Entry 1SHR (X-ray diffraction, 1.88 A resolution); this record covers chains A and B of the 4 polymer chains in the assembly.

Chain A:
Molecule: Hemoglobin alpha chain
Organism: Homo sapiens
Reference sequence: P69905 (HBA_HUMAN); numbering as in UniProt (aligned over 1-141)
Amino-acid sequence (141 residues; numbered 1 to 141; the number before each row is that of its first residue):
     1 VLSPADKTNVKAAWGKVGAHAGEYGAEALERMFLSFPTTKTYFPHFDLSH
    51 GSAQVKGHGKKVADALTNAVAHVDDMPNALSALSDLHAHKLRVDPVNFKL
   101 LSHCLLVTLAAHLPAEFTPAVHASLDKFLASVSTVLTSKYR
Bound ions: Fe ion near Met76 (its only coordinating residue here); heme Fe: His87 (together with cyanide ion)
Residues lining bound ligands:
  - cyanide ion (CYN): Leu29, Phe43, His58, Val62, Leu101
  - heme (HEM): Met32, Thr39, Tyr42, Phe43, Phe46, His58, Lys61, Val62, Ala65, Leu66, Leu83, Leu86, His87, Leu91, Val93, Asn97, Phe98, Leu101, Val132, Leu136

Chain B:
Molecule: Hemoglobin delta chain
Organism: Homo sapiens
Reference sequence: P02042 (HBD_HUMAN); residues 1-146 here = UniProt positions 1-146
Amino-acid sequence (146 residues; row label = number of the first residue in the row):
     1 VHLTPEEKTAVNALWGKVNVDAVGGEALGRLLVVYPWTQRFFESFGDLSS
    51 PDAVMGNPKVKAHGKKVLGAFSDGLAHLDNLKGTFSQLSELHCDKLHVDP
   101 ENFRLLGNVLVCVLARNFGKEFTPQMQAAYQKVVAGVANALAHKYH
Bound ions: heme Fe: His92 (together with cyanide ion); Fe ion: His143, His146 (together with cyanide ion) (shared with 1 residue of chain D)
Residues lining bound ligands:
  - cyanide ion (CYN): Leu28, Phe42, His63, Val67
  - heme (HEM): Leu31, Thr38, Phe41, Phe42, His63, Lys66, Val67, Ala70, Phe71, Phe85, Leu88, Leu91, His92, Leu96, Val98, Asn102, Phe103, Leu106, Val137, Leu141

Interface between chain A and chain B:
Residue-residue contacts - 37 pairs, chain A then chain B:
  Glu30(A) - Pro124(B)
  Arg31(A) - Phe122(B)  hydrogen bond (side chain-backbone)
  Arg31(A) - Thr123(B)  hydrogen bond (side chain-backbone)
  Arg31(A) - Pro124(B)
  Arg31(A) - Gln127(B)  hydrogen bond
  Leu34(A) - Pro124(B)
  Leu34(A) - Gln125(B)
  Ser35(A) - Gln127(B)
  Ser35(A) - Ala128(B)  hydrogen bond (side chain-backbone)
  Ser35(A) - Gln131(B)
  Phe36(A) - Gln131(B)
  His103(A) - Asn108(B)
  His103(A) - Val111(B)
  His103(A) - Gln127(B)
  His103(A) - Gln131(B)  hydrogen bond
  Cys104(A) - Gln127(B)
  Val107(A) - Val111(B)  hydrophobic
  Val107(A) - Cys112(B)  hydrophobic
  Val107(A) - Ala115(B)  hydrophobic
  Val107(A) - Gln127(B)
  Ala110(A) - Cys112(B)
  Ala110(A) - Arg116(B)
  Ala111(A) - Ala115(B)
  Ala111(A) - Gly119(B)
  Pro114(A) - Arg116(B)  hydrogen bond (backbone-side chain)
  Phe117(A) - Arg30(B)  hydrogen bond (backbone-side chain)
  Phe117(A) - Arg116(B)
  Thr118(A) - Arg30(B)  hydrogen bond (backbone-side chain)
  Pro119(A) - Arg30(B)
  Pro119(A) - Val33(B)
  Pro119(A) - Met55(B)  hydrophobic
  His122(A) - Arg30(B)  hydrogen bond
  His122(A) - Val34(B)
  Ala123(A) - Val33(B)
  Ala123(A) - Val34(B)
  Asp126(A) - Val34(B)
  Asp126(A) - Tyr35(B)
Also at the interface, not in a pair above, chain A (20 interface residues in all): Lys99, Leu106, Ala120
Also at the interface, not in a pair above, chain B (20 interface residues in all): Pro51, Arg104

Summary:
The chain A/chain B interface involves 20 residues from each chain; the contacts include 9 hydrogen bonds.
Polar pairs include Arg31(A)-Phe122(B), Arg31(A)-Thr123(B) and Arg31(A)-Gln127(B). Ligands of chain A: cyanide
ion and heme. Chain B binds cyanide ion and heme.
Here chain A is Hemoglobin alpha chain and chain B is Hemoglobin delta chain, both from Homo sapiens. Entry
1SHR (Crystal structure of ferrocyanide bound human hemoglobin A2 at 1.88A resolution) was determined by X-ray
diffraction (same publication as 1SI4).
